Entry 5XMK (electron microscopy, 4.18 A resolution (low resolution: residue-level contacts below are approximate; hydrogen-bond / salt-bridge calls are withheld)); this record covers chains D and I of the 14 polymer chains in the assembly.

Chain D:
Molecule: Vacuolar protein sorting-associated protein 4
From: Saccharomyces cerevisiae (strain ATCC 204508 / S288c)
UniProtKB: P52917 (VPS4_YEAST); residues 1-437 here = UniProt positions 1-437
Sequence (437 residues; row label = number of the first residue in the row):
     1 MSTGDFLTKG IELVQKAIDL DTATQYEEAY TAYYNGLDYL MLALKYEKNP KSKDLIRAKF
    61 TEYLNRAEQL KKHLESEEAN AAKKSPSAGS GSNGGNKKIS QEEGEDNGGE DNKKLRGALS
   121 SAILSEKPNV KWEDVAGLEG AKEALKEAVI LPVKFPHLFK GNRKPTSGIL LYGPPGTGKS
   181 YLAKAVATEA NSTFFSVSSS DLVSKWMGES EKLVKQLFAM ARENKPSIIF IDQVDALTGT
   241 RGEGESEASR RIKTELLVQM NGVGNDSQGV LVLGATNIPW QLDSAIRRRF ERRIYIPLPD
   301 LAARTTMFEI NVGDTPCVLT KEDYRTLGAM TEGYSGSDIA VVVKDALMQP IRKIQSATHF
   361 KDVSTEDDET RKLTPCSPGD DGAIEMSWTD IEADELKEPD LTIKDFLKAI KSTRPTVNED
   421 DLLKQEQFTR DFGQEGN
Unresolved in the structure: 1-118
Sequence notes: engineered mutation Gln-233 (Glu in P52917)
Small-molecule neighbours:
  - ATP (adenosine-5'-triphosphate), molecule 1: Asp-134, Val-135, Ala-136, Pro-174, Pro-175, Gly-176, Thr-177, Gly-178, Lys-179, Ser-180, Tyr-181, Asp-232, Gln-233, Asn-277, Met-307, Gly-336, Ser-337, Ala-340
  - ATP, molecule 2: Asn-261, Asn-265, Arg-289
Reported in the primary citation:
  - mutagenesis - R325A: decreased catalytic activity on Vta1
  - mutagenesis - R325A: unchanged catalytic activity
  - conformationally variable residues: Arg-289
  - mutagenesis - E233Q: abolished catalytic activity on ATP (citing earlier work)
  - mutagenesis - R289A: decreased binding to ATP
  - mutagenesis - N261A/N265A, R289A: decreased catalytic activity on ATP
  - catalytic residues: Arg-289

Chain I:
Molecule: Vacuolar protein sorting-associated protein VTA1
From: Saccharomyces cerevisiae (strain ATCC 204508 / S288c)
UniProtKB: Q06263 (VTA1_YEAST); residues 0-329 here correspond to UniProt positions 1-330 (UniProt number = residue number + 1)
Sequence (330 residues; numbered 0 to 329; the number before each row is that of its first residue; numbering starts at 0):
     0 MASNAARVVA TAKDFDKVGL GIIGYYLQLY AVELILSEED RSQEMTALAT ELLDTIEAFK
    60 KEIGGESEAE DSDKSLHVMN TLIHDQEKAK IYMLNFTMSL YNEKLKQLKD GPWDVMLKRS
   120 LWCCIDLFSC ILHLWKENIS ETSTNSLQKR IKYCKIYLSK LAKGEIGSSD EKTLDYADFA
   180 DDSEEIKDED VDHQTSDLEN NNNDKVEGLA PKDQTTSYEP VDEVPEFIDD ADSVNEEEQT
   240 VDKNEDAITK DEQQVVKKEV DLTRPSAPSE PAAAEHKSYT KDELTKIMDR ASKIEQIQKL
   300 AKYAISALNY EDLPTAKDEL TKALDLLNSI
Unresolved in the structure: 0-275

How chain D and chain I interact:
Residue-residue contacts (22):
  Leu-319(D) / Ser-277(I)
  Leu-319(D) / Tyr-278(I)
  Thr-320(D) / Lys-276(I)
  Thr-320(D) / Ser-277(I)
  Glu-322(D) / Lys-276(I)
  Glu-322(D) / Ser-277(I)
  Glu-322(D) / Tyr-278(I)
  Glu-322(D) / Thr-279(I)
  Asp-323(D) / Tyr-278(I)
  Thr-326(D) / Tyr-278(I)
  Thr-326(D) / Lys-280(I)
  Thr-326(D) / Leu-283(I)
  Ala-329(D) / Lys-280(I)
  Met-330(D) / Lys-280(I)
  Ile-403(D) / Tyr-278(I)
  Lys-404(D) / Ile-286(I)
  Leu-407(D) / Ile-286(I)
  Leu-407(D) / Met-287(I)
  Lys-408(D) / Ala-290(I)
  Lys-411(D) / Met-287(I)
  Lys-411(D) / Ala-290(I)
  Lys-411(D) / Ser-291(I)

Summary:
12 residues of chain D face 10 of chain I across their interface. Bound to chain D: ATP. The paper reports the
catalytic residue Arg-289(D); N261A/N265A and R289A of chain D reduce catalytic activity on ATP; 4
substitutions were tested in all.
Here chain D is Vacuolar protein sorting-associated protein 4 and chain I is Vacuolar protein
sorting-associated protein VTA1, both from Saccharomyces cerevisiae (strain ATCC 204508 / S288c). Entry 5XMK
(Cryo-EM structure of the ATP-bound Vps4 mutant-E233Q complex with Vta1 (masked)) was determined by electron
microscopy, deposited together with 5XMI.
